2ETR - chains A and B; structure by X-ray diffraction, 2.60 A resolution.

[Chain A (and B)]
Protein: Rho-associated protein kinase 1
Organism: Homo sapiens
Notes: EC 2.7.1.37; fragment: N-terminal and kinase domain, residues 6-415; chain B of this document is another copy of the same molecule, construct and numbering; everything in this record applies to it too
Reference sequence: Q13464 (ROCK1_HUMAN); residue numbers follow UniProt; this construct covers 6-415
Amino-acid sequence (415 residues; row label = number of the first residue in the row):
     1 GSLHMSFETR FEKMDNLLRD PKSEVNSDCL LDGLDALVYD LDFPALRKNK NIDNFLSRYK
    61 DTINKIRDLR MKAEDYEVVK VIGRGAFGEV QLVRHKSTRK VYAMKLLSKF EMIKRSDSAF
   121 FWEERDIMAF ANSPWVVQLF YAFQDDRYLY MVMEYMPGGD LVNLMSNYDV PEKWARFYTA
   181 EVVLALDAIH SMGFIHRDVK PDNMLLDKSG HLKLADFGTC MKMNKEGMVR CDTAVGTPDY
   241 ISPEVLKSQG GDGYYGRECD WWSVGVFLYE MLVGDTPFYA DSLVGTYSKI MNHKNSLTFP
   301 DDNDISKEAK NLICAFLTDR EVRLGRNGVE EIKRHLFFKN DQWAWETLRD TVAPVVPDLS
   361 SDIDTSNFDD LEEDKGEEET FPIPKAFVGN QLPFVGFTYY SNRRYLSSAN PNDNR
Not modelled in the structure: 1-5, 406-415 (chain B: 1-4, 403-415)
Construct notes: cloning artifact (1-5)
Ligand contacts: Y-27632 (Y27; (R)-trans-4-(1-aminoethyl)-N-(4-pyridyl) cyclohexanecarboxamide): Ile82, Val90, Ala103, Lys105, Met153, Glu154, Tyr155, Met156, Lys200, Asp202, Asn203, Leu205, Ala215, Asp216, Phe368
UniProt features mapped onto this chain:
  - active site: Asp198 (Proton acceptor)
  - binding site (ATP): Ile82 to Val90, Lys105

[Interface between chain A and chain B]
Residue-residue contacts - 81 pairs, chain A then chain B:
  Phe7(A) with His95(B); Ser97(B)
  Arg10(A) with Asp68(B), hydrogen bond (side chain-backbone); Leu69(B), hydrogen bond (side chain-backbone); Arg70(B), hydrogen bond (side chain-backbone); Lys72(B); Asp75(B), salt bridge
  Met14(A) with Leu31(B), hydrophobic; Ile66(B); Leu69(B), hydrophobic; Arg70(B)
  Leu17(A) with Ile66(B), hydrophobic
  Leu18(A) with Leu31(B), hydrophobic
  Glu24(A) with Arg58(B); Tyr59(B), hydrogen bond (backbone-side chain); Thr62(B), hydrogen bond
  Val25(A) with Leu34(B), hydrophobic; Thr62(B); Ile66(B), hydrophobic
  Ser27(A) with Leu18(B)
  Cys29(A) with Tyr59(B)
  Leu30(A) with Ser27(B); Leu30(B), hydrophobic; Leu31(B), hydrophobic; Leu34(B), hydrophobic
  Leu31(A) with Leu30(B), hydrophobic
  Leu34(A) with Val25(B), hydrophobic; Leu30(B), hydrophobic
  Leu37(A) with Leu37(B), hydrophobic
  Leu41(A) with Phe387(B), hydrophobic
  Asn49(A) with Phe387(B); Val388(B), hydrogen bond (side chain-backbone)
  Asn51(A) with Val388(B), hydrogen bond (side chain-backbone); Gly389(B), hydrogen bond (side chain-backbone); Asn390(B), hydrogen bond; Leu392(B)
  Ile52(A) with Phe387(B), hydrophobic; Leu392(B)
  Phe55(A) with Leu392(B)
  Arg58(A) with Trp122(B); Leu392(B), hydrogen bond (side chain-backbone); Pro393(B); Val395(B), hydrogen bond (side chain-backbone)
  Tyr59(A) with Glu24(B); Val395(B), hydrogen bond (side chain-backbone); Gly396(B)
  Thr62(A) with Glu24(B), hydrogen bond; Val25(B)
  Ile66(A) with Met14(B), hydrophobic; Leu17(B), hydrophobic; Val25(B), hydrophobic
  Asp68(A) with Arg10(B), hydrogen bond (backbone-side chain)
  Leu69(A) with Arg10(B), hydrogen bond (backbone-side chain); Met14(B), hydrophobic; Leu17(B), hydrophobic
  Arg70(A) with Arg10(B), hydrogen bond (backbone-side chain); Met14(B)
  Met71(A) with Phe7(B), hydrophobic
  Lys72(A) with Arg10(B)
  Asp75(A) with Arg10(B), salt bridge
  Ser97(A) with Phe7(B)
  Thr98(A) with Phe7(B)
  Trp122(A) with Arg58(B)
  Tyr141(A) with Phe7(B)
  Phe387(A) with Leu41(B), hydrophobic; Ile52(B), hydrophobic; Phe387(B), hydrophobic
  Val388(A) with Asn49(B), hydrogen bond (backbone-side chain); Asn51(B)
  Gly389(A) with Asn51(B), hydrogen bond (backbone-side chain)
  Asn390(A) with Asn51(B), hydrogen bond
  Leu392(A) with Leu37(B), hydrophobic; Asn51(B); Phe55(B), hydrophobic; Arg58(B)
  Pro393(A) with Asn51(B); Arg58(B), hydrogen bond (backbone-side chain)
  Val395(A) with Arg58(B), hydrogen bond (backbone-side chain); Tyr59(B)
  Tyr400(A) with Phe7(B), hydrophobic; Phe11(B)
Also at the interface, not in a pair above, chain A (47 interface residues in all): Lys13, Gly33, His95, Ile113, Ser401, Arg403, Tyr405
Also at the interface, not in a pair above, chain B (47 interface residues in all): Met5, Ser6, Lys13, Asp15, Lys65, Met71, Thr98, Ile113, Phe394

[Summary]
The chain A/chain B interface involves 47 residues from each chain; the contacts include 21 hydrogen bonds and
2 salt bridges. Among the polar pairs are Arg10(A)-Asp75(B), Arg10(A)-Asp68(B) and Arg10(A)-Leu69(B). Chain A
binds Y-27632.
Chain A and chain B are both Rho-associated protein kinase 1 (Homo sapiens); the structure, Crystal Structure
of ROCK I bound to Y-27632, was determined by X-ray diffraction, deposited together with 3D9V and 2ESM.
